3H00 - chains A and C; structure by X-ray diffraction, 2.20 A resolution.

== Chain A (and C) ==
Name: Envelope glycoprotein gp160
Source organism: Human immunodeficiency virus type 1 lw12.3 isolate
Notes: fragment: C-TERMINAL DOMAIN to 674); chain C of this document is another copy of the same molecule, construct and numbering; everything in this record applies to it too
UniProt: Q70626 (ENV_HV1LW); residues 1-39 here correspond to UniProt positions 636-674 (UniProt number = residue number + 635)
Sequence (39 residues; row label = number of the first residue in the row):
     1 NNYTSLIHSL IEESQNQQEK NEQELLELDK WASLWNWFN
Swiss-Prot annotation at these positions:
  - region: Glu-27 to Asn-39 (MPER)
  - glycosylation (N-linked (GlcNAc...) asparagine): Asn-2, Asn-39

== Chain A / chain C interface ==
Pairs across the interface (30; chain A residue first):
  Asn-1(A) / Asn-36(C)  hydrogen bond (backbone-side chain)
  Tyr-3(A) / Asp-29(C)
  Tyr-3(A) / Ala-32(C)
  Tyr-3(A) / Ser-33(C)
  Tyr-3(A) / Asn-36(C)  hydrogen bond
  Thr-4(A) / Asp-29(C)  hydrogen bond
  Ile-7(A) / Leu-25(C)
  Ile-7(A) / Asp-29(C)
  Ile-11(A) / Glu-22(C)
  Ile-11(A) / Leu-25(C)  hydrophobic
  Ile-11(A) / Leu-26(C)  hydrophobic
  Ser-14(A) / Gln-18(C)  hydrogen bond
  Gln-15(A) / Gln-18(C)  hydrogen bond (backbone-side chain)
  Gln-15(A) / Glu-22(C)  hydrogen bond
  Gln-18(A) / Ser-14(C)  hydrogen bond
  Gln-18(A) / Gln-15(C)
  Gln-18(A) / Gln-18(C)
  Glu-22(A) / Gln-15(C)  hydrogen bond
  Leu-25(A) / Ile-7(C)
  Leu-25(A) / Leu-10(C)
  Leu-25(A) / Ile-11(C)  hydrophobic
  Leu-26(A) / Ile-11(C)  hydrophobic
  Leu-28(A) / Ile-7(C)
  Asp-29(A) / Thr-4(C)
  Asp-29(A) / Ile-7(C)
  Ala-32(A) / Tyr-3(C)  hydrophobic
  Ala-32(A) / Thr-4(C)
  Ala-32(A) / Ile-7(C)  hydrophobic
  Trp-35(A) / Asn-1(C)  hydrogen bond
  Asn-36(A) / Asn-1(C)
Interface residues without a listed pair, chain A (20 interface residues in all): His-8, Leu-10, Asn-21, Ser-33
Interface residues without a listed pair, chain C (17 interface residues in all): Leu-28

== Summary ==
The interface between chain A and chain C involves 20 residues on one side and 17 on the other; the contacts
include 9 hydrogen bonds. Polar pairs include Asn-1(A)/Asn-36(C), Tyr-3(A)/Asn-36(C) and Thr-4(A)/Asp-29(C).
Chain A and chain C are both Envelope glycoprotein gp160 (Human immunodeficiency virus type 1 lw12.3 isolate);
the structure, Structure of the C-terminal Domain of a Putative HIV-1 gp41 Fusion Intermediate, was determined
by X-ray diffraction, deposited together with 3GWO and 3H01.
